Entry 7KQ4 (X-ray diffraction, 2.26 A resolution); this record covers chain A.

Chain A:
Molecule: Isethionate sulfite-lyase
Source organism: Bilophila wadsworthia (strain 3_1_6)
Notes: EC 4.4.1.-
UniProtKB: E5Y378 (ISLA_BILW3); residue numbers follow UniProt; this construct covers 1-830
Sequence (830 residues; each row starts with the number of its first residue):
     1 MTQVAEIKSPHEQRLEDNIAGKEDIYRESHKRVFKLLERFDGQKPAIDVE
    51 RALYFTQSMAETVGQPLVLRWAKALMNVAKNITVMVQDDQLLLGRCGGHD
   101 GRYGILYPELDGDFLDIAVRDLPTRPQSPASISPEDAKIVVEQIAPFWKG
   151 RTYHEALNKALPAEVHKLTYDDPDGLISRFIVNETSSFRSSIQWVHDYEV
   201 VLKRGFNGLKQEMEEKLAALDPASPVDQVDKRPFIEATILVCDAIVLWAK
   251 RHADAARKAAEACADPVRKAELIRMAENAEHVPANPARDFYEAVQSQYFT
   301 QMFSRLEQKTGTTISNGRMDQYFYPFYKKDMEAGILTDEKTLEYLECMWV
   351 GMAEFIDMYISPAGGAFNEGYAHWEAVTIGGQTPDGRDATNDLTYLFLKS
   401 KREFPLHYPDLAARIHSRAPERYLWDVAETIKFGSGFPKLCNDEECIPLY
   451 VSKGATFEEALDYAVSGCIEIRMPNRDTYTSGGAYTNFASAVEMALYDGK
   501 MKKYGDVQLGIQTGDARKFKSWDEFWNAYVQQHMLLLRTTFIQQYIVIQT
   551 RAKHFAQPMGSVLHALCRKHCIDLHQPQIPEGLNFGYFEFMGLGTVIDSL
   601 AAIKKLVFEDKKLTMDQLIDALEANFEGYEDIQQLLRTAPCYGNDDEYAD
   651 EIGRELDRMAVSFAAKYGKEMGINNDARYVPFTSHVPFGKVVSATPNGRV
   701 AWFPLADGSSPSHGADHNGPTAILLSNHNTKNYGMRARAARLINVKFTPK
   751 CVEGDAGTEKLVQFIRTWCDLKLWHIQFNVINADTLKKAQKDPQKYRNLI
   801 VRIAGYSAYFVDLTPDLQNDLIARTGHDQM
Unresolved in the structure: 1-5
Swiss-Prot annotation at these positions:
  - active site: Cys-468 (Cysteine radical intermediate), Glu-470 (Proton acceptor)
  - binding site (2-hydroxyethane-1-sulfonate): Arg-189, Gln-193, Cys-468 to Glu-470, Arg-678
  - modified residue: Gly-805 (Glycine radical)
Reported in the primary citation:
  - catalytic residues: Cys-468, Gly-805
  - catalytic residues: Glu-470 (proposed by the authors, not directly observed)

Overview:
From UniProt: active-site residues Cys-468 and Glu-470 and 6 residues binding 2-hydroxyethane-1-sulfonate. The
paper reports catalytic residues Cys-468, Gly-805 and Glu-470.
Chain A is Isethionate sulfite-lyase (Bilophila wadsworthia (strain 3_1_6)); the structure, Structure of
isethionate sulfite-lyase from Bilophila wadsworthia with glycerol bound, was determined by X-ray diffraction
(same publication as 7KQ3).
